Entry 9VNX (X-ray diffraction, 1.93 A resolution); this record covers chains A and B.

== Chain A ==
Name: Nuclear receptor ROR-gamma
Organism: Homo sapiens
UniProtKB: P51449 (RORG_HUMAN); residues 261-518 here = UniProt positions 261-518
Sequence (258 residues; each row starts with the number of its first residue):
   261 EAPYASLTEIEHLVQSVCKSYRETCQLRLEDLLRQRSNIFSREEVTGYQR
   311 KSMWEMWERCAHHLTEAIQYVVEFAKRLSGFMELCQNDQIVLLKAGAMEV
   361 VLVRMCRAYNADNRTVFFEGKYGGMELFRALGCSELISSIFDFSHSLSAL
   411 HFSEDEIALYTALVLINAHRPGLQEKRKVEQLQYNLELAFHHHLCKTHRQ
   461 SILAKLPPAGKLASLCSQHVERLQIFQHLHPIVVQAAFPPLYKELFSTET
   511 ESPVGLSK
Not modelled in the structure: 261-265, 508-518
Sequence notes: engineered mutation Ala-469 (Lys in P51449), Ala-473 (Arg in P51449)
Small-molecule neighbours: A1MAM ((2R)-N-[5-(5-cyano-6-propan-2-yloxy-pyridin-3-yl)-1-(trifluoromethyl)pyrazol-3-yl]-1-ethanoyl-4-propan-2-ylsulfonyl-piperazine-2-carboxamide): Gln-286, Leu-287, Trp-317, Cys-320, Ala-321, His-323, Leu-324, Ala-327, Met-358, Val-361, Leu-362, Arg-364, Met-365, Ala-368, Val-376, Phe-377, Phe-378, Glu-379, Phe-388, Leu-391, Cys-393, Leu-396, Ile-397, Ile-400, Phe-401, His-479, Tyr-502

== Chain B ==
Name: Nuclear receptor coactivator 1
Notes: EC 2.3.1.48
UniProtKB: Q15788 (NCOA1_HUMAN); residue numbers follow UniProt; this construct covers 686-700
Sequence (15 residues; numbered 686 to 700; the number before each row is that of its first residue):
   686 RHKILHRLLQEGSPS
Not modelled in the structure: 686-687, 697-700

== Interface between chain A and chain B ==
Residue-residue contacts (20):
  Val-332(A) / Leu-690(B)  hydrophobic
  Lys-336(A) / Leu-693(B)  hydrogen bond (side chain-backbone)
  Lys-336(A) / Leu-694(B)
  Lys-336(A) / Glu-696(B)
  Phe-341(A) / Leu-694(B)  hydrophobic
  Met-342(A) / Leu-694(B)
  Gln-346(A) / His-691(B)  hydrogen bond
  Gln-346(A) / Leu-694(B)
  Gln-349(A) / Leu-694(B)
  Ile-350(A) / Leu-690(B)  hydrophobic
  Ile-350(A) / Leu-694(B)  hydrophobic
  Leu-353(A) / Leu-694(B)  hydrophobic
  Lys-354(A) / Leu-690(B)
  Pro-500(A) / Ile-689(B)
  Leu-501(A) / Ile-689(B)
  Leu-501(A) / Leu-690(B)  hydrophobic
  Glu-504(A) / Lys-688(B)  hydrogen bond (side chain-backbone)
  Glu-504(A) / Ile-689(B)  hydrogen bond (side chain-backbone)
  Glu-504(A) / Leu-690(B)  hydrogen bond (side chain-backbone)
  Leu-505(A) / Leu-690(B)  hydrophobic
Other interface residues (no listed pair), chain A (14 interface residues in all): Glu-333
Other interface residues (no listed pair), chain B (8 interface residues in all): Gln-695

== In short ==
14 residues of chain A and 8 residues of chain B are in contact, with 5 hydrogen bonds. Polar contacts include
Lys-336(A)/Leu-693(B), Gln-346(A)/His-691(B) and Glu-504(A)/Lys-688(B). Ligands of chain A: compound A1MAM.
Chain A is Nuclear receptor ROR-gamma (Homo sapiens) and chain B is Nuclear receptor coactivator 1; the
structure, Crystal Structure of the mutant ROR gamma LBD With Compound 28, was determined by X-ray
diffraction.
